PDB entry 6EGV | electron microscopy, 3.18 A resolution | chains A and B of the 4 polymer chains in the assembly

# Chain A
Name: structural protein VP1
Source organism: Sacbrood virus
UniProt: A0A223DN69 (A0A223DN69_9VIRU); residues 1-243 here correspond to UniProt positions 757-999 (UniProt number = residue number + 756)
Chain sequence (243 residues; row label = number of the first residue in the row):
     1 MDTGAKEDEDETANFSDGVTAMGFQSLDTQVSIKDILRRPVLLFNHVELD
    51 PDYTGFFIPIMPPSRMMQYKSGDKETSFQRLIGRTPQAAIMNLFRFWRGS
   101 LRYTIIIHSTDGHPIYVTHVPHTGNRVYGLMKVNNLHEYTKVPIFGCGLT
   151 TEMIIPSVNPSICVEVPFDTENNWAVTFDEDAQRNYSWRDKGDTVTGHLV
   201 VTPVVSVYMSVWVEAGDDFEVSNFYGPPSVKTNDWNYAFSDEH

# Chain B
Name: structural protein VP2
Source organism: Sacbrood virus
UniProt: Q6ITS8 (Q6ITS8_9VIRU); residues 1-239 here correspond to UniProt positions 104-342 (UniProt number = residue number + 103)
Chain sequence (239 residues; each row starts with the number of its first residue):
     1 EVPSKESIQGDATQQSSKEENTIITRDQQQTVSENIPSTVGDLVIASSEP
    51 TQQFRSLTNRWMPINSIRVTVNGKRNDLLAQYYIPEDFLSTHAKCAPNTI
   101 PFETYVYGKYELEMKFVANGNKFQCGKVIISVKFDSYQADNINTGFQAAL
   151 SRPHIMLDLSTNNEGVLKIPFRYHRAFVRNQTHKTATAGVRPGKFASIYV
   201 QVLSPLQTGEGGANDMFIRPFYRYTRAEFAGMSYKVPLT

# Interface between chain A and chain B
Pairs across the interface (69):
  M1(A) - S151(B)
  D2(A) - L150(B)
  D2(A) - S151(B)  hydrogen bond (backbone-backbone)
  D2(A) - R152(B)
  D2(A) - H154(B)  salt bridge
  K6(A) - T31(B)
  K6(A) - V32(B)
  K6(A) - H154(B)  hydrogen bond (side chain-backbone)
  E7(A) - H154(B)  salt bridge
  R65(A) - I142(B)
  R65(A) - N143(B)  hydrogen bond
  N92(A) - N143(B)  hydrogen bond (backbone-side chain)
  R95(A) - D135(B)  hydrogen bond (side chain-backbone)
  R95(A) - S136(B)
  R95(A) - Y137(B)  hydrogen bond (side chain-backbone)
  R95(A) - Q138(B)  hydrogen bond (side chain-backbone)
  R95(A) - A139(B)
  F96(A) - D135(B)
  F96(A) - R172(B)
  F96(A) - Y173(B)
  F96(A) - H174(B)
  N172(A) - H174(B)
  N172(A) - R175(B)
  N173(A) - D42(B)  hydrogen bond
  N173(A) - H174(B)  hydrogen bond (backbone-backbone)
  N173(A) - R175(B)
  W174(A) - Y173(B)
  W174(A) - H174(B)  hydrogen bond (backbone-backbone)
  F178(A) - I142(B)  hydrophobic
  D179(A) - Q138(B)
  D179(A) - I142(B)
  E180(A) - Q138(B)  hydrogen bond (backbone-backbone)
  E180(A) - A139(B)  hydrogen bond (side chain-backbone)
  E180(A) - D140(B)  hydrogen bond (side chain-backbone)
  E180(A) - N141(B)
  E180(A) - I142(B)
  R184(A) - Q138(B)  hydrogen bond
  Y186(A) - Y137(B)
  Y186(A) - Q138(B)
  S187(A) - Y137(B)  hydrogen bond
  S187(A) - A188(B)
  S187(A) - G189(B)
  W188(A) - G189(B)
  R189(A) - R179(B)
  R189(A) - T187(B)
  R189(A) - G189(B)  hydrogen bond (backbone-backbone)
  R189(A) - V190(B)
  D190(A) - Y137(B)
  D190(A) - R175(B)  salt bridge
  D190(A) - G189(B)
  D190(A) - V190(B)
  D190(A) - R191(B)  hydrogen bond (side chain-backbone)
  D193(A) - H174(B)  salt bridge
  D193(A) - R175(B)  salt bridge
  N223(A) - F134(B)  hydrogen bond (side chain-backbone)
  F224(A) - S151(B)
  F224(A) - R152(B)
  Y225(A) - K133(B)
  Y225(A) - F134(B)  hydrogen bond (side chain-backbone)
  Y225(A) - D135(B)  hydrogen bond (side chain-backbone)
  Y225(A) - S136(B)
  Y225(A) - N143(B)
  Y225(A) - A148(B)
  Y225(A) - R152(B)  hydrogen bond (backbone-side chain)
  G226(A) - N143(B)  hydrogen bond (backbone-side chain)
  G226(A) - S151(B)
  P227(A) - Q147(B)
  P227(A) - S151(B)
  P228(A) - N143(B)
Other interface residues (no listed pair), chain A (28 interface residues in all): V176
Other interface residues (no listed pair), chain B (35 interface residues in all): S33, T39, P153, M156, A176

# In short
Chain A and chain B form an interface of 28 and 35 residues respectively; the contacts include 22 hydrogen
bonds and 5 salt bridges. Polar pairs include D2(A)-H154(B), E7(A)-H154(B) and D190(A)-R175(B).
Chain A is structural protein VP1 and chain B is structural protein VP2, both from Sacbrood virus; the
structure, Sacbrood virus of honeybee, was determined by electron microscopy, deposited together with 5LSF,
5OYP, 6EGX, 6EH1 and 6EIW.
